9DLE - chains A and C of the 3 polymer chains in the assembly; structure by electron microscopy, 3.40 A resolution.

[Chain A]
Molecule: Dynein heavy chain, cytoplasmic
Source organism: Saccharomyces cerevisiae
UniProt: P36022 (DYHC_YEAST); the construct has insertions or renumbered stretches relative to UniProt, so the offset changes along the chain: 1221-1485 = UniProt 1219-1483; 1512-4092 = UniProt 1512-4092
Chain sequence (2875 residues; row label = number of the first residue in the row; note: 26 numbers in that range are skipped by the numbering (no residue carries them; nothing is unmodelled there); a row labelled like 1485A-1485Z holds insertion residues (1485A, then the next letters in order)):
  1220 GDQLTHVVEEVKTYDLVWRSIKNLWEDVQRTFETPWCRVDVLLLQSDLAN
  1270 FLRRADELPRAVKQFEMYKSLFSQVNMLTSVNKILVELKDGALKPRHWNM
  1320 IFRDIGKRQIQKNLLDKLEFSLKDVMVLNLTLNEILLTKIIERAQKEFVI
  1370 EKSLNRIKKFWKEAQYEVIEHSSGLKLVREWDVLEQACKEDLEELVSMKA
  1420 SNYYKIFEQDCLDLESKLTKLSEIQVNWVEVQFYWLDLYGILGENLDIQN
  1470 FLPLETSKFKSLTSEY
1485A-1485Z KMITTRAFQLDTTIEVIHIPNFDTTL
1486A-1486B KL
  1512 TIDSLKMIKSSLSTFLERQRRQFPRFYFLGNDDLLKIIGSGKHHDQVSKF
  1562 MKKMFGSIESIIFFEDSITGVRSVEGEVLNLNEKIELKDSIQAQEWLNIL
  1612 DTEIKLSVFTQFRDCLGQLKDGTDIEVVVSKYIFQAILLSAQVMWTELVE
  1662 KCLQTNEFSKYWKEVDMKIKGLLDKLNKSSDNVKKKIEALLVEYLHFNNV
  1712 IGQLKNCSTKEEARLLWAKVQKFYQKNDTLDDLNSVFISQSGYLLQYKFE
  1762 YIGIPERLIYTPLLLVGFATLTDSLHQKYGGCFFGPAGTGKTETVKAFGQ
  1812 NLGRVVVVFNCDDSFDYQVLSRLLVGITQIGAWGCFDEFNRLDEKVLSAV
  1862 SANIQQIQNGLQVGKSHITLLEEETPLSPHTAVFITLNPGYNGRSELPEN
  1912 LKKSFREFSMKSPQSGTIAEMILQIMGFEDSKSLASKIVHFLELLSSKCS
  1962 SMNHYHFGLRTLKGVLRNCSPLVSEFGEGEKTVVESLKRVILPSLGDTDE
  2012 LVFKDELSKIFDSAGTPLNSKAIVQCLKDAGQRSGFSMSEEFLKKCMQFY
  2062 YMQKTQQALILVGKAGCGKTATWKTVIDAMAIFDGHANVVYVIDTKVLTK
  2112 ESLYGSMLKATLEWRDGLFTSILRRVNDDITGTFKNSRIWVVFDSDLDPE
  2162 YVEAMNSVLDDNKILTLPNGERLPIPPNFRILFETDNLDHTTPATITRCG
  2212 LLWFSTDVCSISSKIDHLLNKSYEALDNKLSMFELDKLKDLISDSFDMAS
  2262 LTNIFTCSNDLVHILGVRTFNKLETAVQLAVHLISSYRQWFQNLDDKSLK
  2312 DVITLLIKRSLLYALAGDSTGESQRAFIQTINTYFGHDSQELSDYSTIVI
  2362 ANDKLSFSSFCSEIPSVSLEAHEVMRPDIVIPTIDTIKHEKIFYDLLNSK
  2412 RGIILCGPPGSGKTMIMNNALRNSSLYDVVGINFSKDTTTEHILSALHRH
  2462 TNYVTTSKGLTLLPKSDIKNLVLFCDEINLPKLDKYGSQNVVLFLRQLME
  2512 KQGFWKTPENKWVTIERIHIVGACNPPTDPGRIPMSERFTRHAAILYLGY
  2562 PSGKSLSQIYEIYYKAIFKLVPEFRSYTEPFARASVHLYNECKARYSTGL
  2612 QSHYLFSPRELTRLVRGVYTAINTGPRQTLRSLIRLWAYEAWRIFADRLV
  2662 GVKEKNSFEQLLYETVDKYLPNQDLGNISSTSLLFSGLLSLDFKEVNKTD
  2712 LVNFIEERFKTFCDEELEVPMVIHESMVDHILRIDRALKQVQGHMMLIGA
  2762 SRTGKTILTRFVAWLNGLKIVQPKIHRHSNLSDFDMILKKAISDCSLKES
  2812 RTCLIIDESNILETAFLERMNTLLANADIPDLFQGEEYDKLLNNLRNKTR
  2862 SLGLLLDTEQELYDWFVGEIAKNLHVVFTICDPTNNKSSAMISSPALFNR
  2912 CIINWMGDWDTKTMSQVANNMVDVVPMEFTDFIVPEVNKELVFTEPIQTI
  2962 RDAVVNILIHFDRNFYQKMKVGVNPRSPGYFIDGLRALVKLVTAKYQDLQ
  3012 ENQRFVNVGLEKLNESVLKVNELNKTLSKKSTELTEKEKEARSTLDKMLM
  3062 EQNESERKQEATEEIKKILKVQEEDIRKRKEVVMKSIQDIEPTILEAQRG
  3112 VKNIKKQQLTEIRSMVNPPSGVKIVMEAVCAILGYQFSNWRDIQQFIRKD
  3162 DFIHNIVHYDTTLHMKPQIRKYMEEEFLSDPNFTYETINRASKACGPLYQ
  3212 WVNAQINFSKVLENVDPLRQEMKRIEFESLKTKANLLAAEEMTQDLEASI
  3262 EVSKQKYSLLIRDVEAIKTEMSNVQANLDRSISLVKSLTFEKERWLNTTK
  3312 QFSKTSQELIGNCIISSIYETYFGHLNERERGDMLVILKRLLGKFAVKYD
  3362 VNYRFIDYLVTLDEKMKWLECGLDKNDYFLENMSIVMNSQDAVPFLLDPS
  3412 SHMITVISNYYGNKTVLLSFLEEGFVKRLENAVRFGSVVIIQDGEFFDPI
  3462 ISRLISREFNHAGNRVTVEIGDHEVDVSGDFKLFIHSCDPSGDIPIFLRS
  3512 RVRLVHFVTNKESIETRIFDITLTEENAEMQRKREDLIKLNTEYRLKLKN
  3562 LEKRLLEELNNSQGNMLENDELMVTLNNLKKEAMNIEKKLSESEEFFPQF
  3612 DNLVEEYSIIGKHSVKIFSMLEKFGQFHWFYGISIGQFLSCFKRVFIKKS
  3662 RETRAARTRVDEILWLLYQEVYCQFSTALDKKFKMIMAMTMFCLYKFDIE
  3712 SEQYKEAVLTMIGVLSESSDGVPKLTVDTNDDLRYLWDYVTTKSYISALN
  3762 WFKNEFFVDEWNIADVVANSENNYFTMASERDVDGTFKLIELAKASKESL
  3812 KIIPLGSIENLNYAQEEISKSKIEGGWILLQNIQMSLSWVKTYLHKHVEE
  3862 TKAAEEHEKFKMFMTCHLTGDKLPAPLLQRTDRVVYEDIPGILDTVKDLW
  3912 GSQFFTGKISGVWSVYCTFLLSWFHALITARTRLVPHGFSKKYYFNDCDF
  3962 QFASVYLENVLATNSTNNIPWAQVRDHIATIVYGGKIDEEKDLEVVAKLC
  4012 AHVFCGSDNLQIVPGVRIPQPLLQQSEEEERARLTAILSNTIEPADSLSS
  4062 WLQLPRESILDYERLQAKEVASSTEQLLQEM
Disordered / not traced: 1220-1446, 1485A-1485Z, 1486A-1486B, 1574-1578, 1823-1827, 1902-1906, 2237-2244, 2362-2365, 2466-2470, 3035-3288, 3573-3581, 3661-3669, 3737-3740, 3860-3866, 3917-3920, 4092
Differences from the reference sequence: expression tag (1220); conflict Phe-1575 (Leu in P36022), Ser-1578 (Phe in P36022), Glu-1668 (Gln in P36022), Val-1777 (Ile in P36022), Val-1984 (Ile in P36022), Val-2936 (Ile in P36022), Gln-3266 (Arg in P36022), Gly-3343 (Ala in P36022), Val-3444 (Ile in P36022), Arg-3556 (Lys in P36022), Asp-3742 (Asn in P36022), Val-3895 (Phe in P36022), Asp-4072 (Asn in P36022)
Residues lining bound ligands:
  - ADP (adenosine-5'-diphosphate), molecule 1: Leu-1769, Ile-1770, Thr-1772, Leu-1775, Ala-1798, Gly-1799, Thr-1800, Gly-1801, Lys-1802, Thr-1803, Glu-1804, Asp-1848, Pro-1924, Ile-1929, Leu-1970, Arg-1971, Lys-1974
  - ADP, molecule 2: Val-2391, Ile-2392, Thr-2394, Thr-2397, Pro-2419, Pro-2420, Gly-2421, Ser-2422, Gly-2423, Lys-2424, Thr-2425, Met-2426, Ile-2570, Tyr-2571, Tyr-2574, Pro-2619, Arg-2620, Thr-2623
  - ADP, molecule 3: Val-2730, Pro-2731, Met-2732, Val-2733, His-2735, Ser-2762, Arg-2763, Thr-2764, Gly-2765, Lys-2766, Thr-2767, Ile-2768, Cys-2892, Trp-2920, Val-2928, Ile-2993, Arg-2997, Glu-3469, Arg-3512
  - ATP (adenosine-5'-triphosphate): Phe-2047, Ser-2048, Phe-2053, Lys-2075, Ala-2076, Gly-2077, Cys-2078, Gly-2079, Lys-2080, Thr-2081, Ala-2082, Asp-2155, Glu-2195, Val-2219, Cys-2220, Ser-2224, Lys-2225, His-2228, Leu-2229, Glu-2285, Arg-2507, Arg-2549, Arg-2552, His-2553
UniProt features mapped onto this chain:
  - binding site (ATP): Gly-1796 to Thr-1803, Gly-2074 to Thr-2081, Gly-2418 to Thr-2425, Gly-2760 to Thr-2767
What the authors report for this chain:
  - mutagenesis - D2868K: increased catalytic activity
  - mutagenesis - D2868K: unchanged binding to Lis1 (citing earlier work)

[Chain C]
Molecule: Nuclear distribution protein PAC1
Source organism: Saccharomyces cerevisiae
UniProt: P39946 (LIS1_YEAST); residues 1-494 here = UniProt positions 1-494
Chain sequence (495 residues; row label = number of the first residue in the row; numbering starts at 0):
     0 GMTNWQQQLPLTDTQKNELDKSVLRYLNWNYKQTVRHEHAQDYESVRHAI
    50 VTLSGFLLQESVDRQEFISNNDTSNESMVDIDELLLPKKWNSIVRLQKKI
   100 IELEQNTETLVSQIKDLNTQVSELAQFKPTTSNGTSAHNVLKWIPRNLPS
   150 CLINVESSVTSVKLHPNLPIVFVATDHGKLYAFDLFNYTIPLASLQSHTK
   200 AITSMDVLFTNYTNSSKKNYLVIVTASKDLQIHVFKWVSEECKFQQIRSL
   250 LGHEHIVSAVKIWQKNNDVHIASCSRDQTVKIWDFHNGWSLKTFQPHSQW
   300 VRSIDVLGDYIISGSHDTTLRLTHWPSGNGLSVGTGHEFPIEKVKFIHFI
   350 EDSPEIRFRTPSTDRYKNWGMQYCVSASRDRTIKIWEIPLPTLMAHRAPI
   400 PNPTDSNFRCVLTLKGHLSWVRDISIRGQYLFSCADDKSVRCWDLNTGQC
   450 LHVWEKLHTGFVNCLDLDVDFDSNVTPRQMMVTGGLDCKSNVFMR
Disordered / not traced: 0-138, 213-216
Differences from the reference sequence: expression tag (0)
What the authors report for this chain:
  - mutagenesis - R275A/R301A/R378A/W419A/K437A: abolished catalytic activity with Dynein heavy chain, cytoplasmic (chain A)
  - mutagenesis - R275A/R301A/R378A/W419A/K437A: abolished binding to Dynein heavy chain, cytoplasmic (chain A) (citing earlier work)

[How chain A and chain C interact]
Residue-residue contacts - 27 pairs, chain A then chain C:
  Gly-2698(A) / Arg-380(C)  hydrogen bond (backbone-side chain)
  Leu-2699(A) / Arg-380(C)  hydrogen bond (backbone-side chain)
  Leu-2699(A) / Leu-417(C)
  Leu-2699(A) / Ser-418(C)
  Leu-2700(A) / Leu-417(C)
  Ser-2701(A) / Arg-380(C)  hydrogen bond (backbone-side chain)
  Ser-2701(A) / Leu-417(C)
  Leu-2702(A) / Arg-380(C)
  Leu-2702(A) / His-416(C)
  Asp-2711(A) / Lys-437(C)  salt bridge
  Phe-2715(A) / Phe-460(C)  hydrophobic
  Glu-2718(A) / Phe-460(C)
  Glu-2718(A) / Leu-485(C)
  Arg-2719(A) / Trp-419(C)
  Arg-2719(A) / Asp-435(C)  salt bridge
  Arg-2719(A) / Phe-460(C)
  Asp-2725(A) / Lys-227(C)  salt bridge
  Glu-2726(A) / Arg-275(C)  hydrogen bond (backbone-side chain)
  Glu-2726(A) / Arg-301(C)  salt bridge
  Glu-2726(A) / Arg-378(C)  salt bridge
  Trp-2775(A) / Arg-378(C)
  Trp-2775(A) / Trp-419(C)  hydrophobic
  Leu-2776(A) / Phe-338(C)
  Asn-2777(A) / Phe-338(C)
  Gly-2778(A) / Phe-338(C)
  Ala-3473(A) / His-254(C)
  Gly-3474(A) / Leu-229(C)
Other interface residues (no listed pair), chain A (19 interface residues in all): Thr-2722, Asn-3475
Other interface residues (no listed pair), chain C (20 interface residues in all): Lys-199, Glu-253, His-315, Gly-415

[Summary]
19 residues of chain A face 20 of chain C across their interface; the contacts include 4 hydrogen bonds and 5
salt bridges. Among the polar pairs are Asp-2711(A)/Lys-437(C), Arg-2719(A)/Asp-435(C) and
Asp-2725(A)/Lys-227(C). The paper reports that D2868K of chain A increases catalytic activity;
R275A/R301A/R378A/W419A/K437A of chain C abolish catalytic activity with Dynein heavy chain, cytoplasmic
(chain A).
Chain A is Dynein heavy chain, cytoplasmic and chain C is Nuclear distribution protein PAC1, both from
Saccharomyces cerevisiae; the structure, CryoEM structures of yeast cytoplasmic dynein in the presence of ATP
and Lis1, was determined by electron microscopy, deposited together with 9DJ7, 9DJU, 9DJZ, 9DK0, 9DKH, 9DKM
and 6 further entries.
